PDB entry 5R1K | X-ray diffraction, 1.99 A resolution | chains A and B

Chain A:
Protein: Pre-mRNA-splicing factor 8
From: Saccharomyces cerevisiae (strain ATCC 204508 / S288c)
Notes: fragment: yPrp8 RNaseH
Reference sequence: P33334 (PRP8_YEAST); residue numbers follow UniProt; this construct covers 1836-2090
Chain sequence (258 residues; numbered 1833 to 2090; the number before each row is that of its first residue):
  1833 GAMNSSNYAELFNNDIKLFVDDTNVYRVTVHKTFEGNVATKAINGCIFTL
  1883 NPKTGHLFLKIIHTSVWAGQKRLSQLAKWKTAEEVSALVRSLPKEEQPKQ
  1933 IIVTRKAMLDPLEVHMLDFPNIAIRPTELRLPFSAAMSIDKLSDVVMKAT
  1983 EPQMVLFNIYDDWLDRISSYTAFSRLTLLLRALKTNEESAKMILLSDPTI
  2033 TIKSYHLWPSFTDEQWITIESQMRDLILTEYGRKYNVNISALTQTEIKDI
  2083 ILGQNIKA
Unresolved in the structure: 2070-2090
Sequence notes: expression tag (1833-1835)
Swiss-Prot annotation at these positions:
  - mutagenesis: Asp1853 (D1853A: Alters protein folding. Severely impaired growth. Strongly reduced growth at 35 degrees Celsius; when associated with A-1854; D1853N: Reduced growth at 30 degrees Celsius ...), Asp1854 (D1854A: Reduced growth at 30 degrees Celsius. Strongly reduced growth at 16 degrees Celsius. Strongly reduced growth at 35 degrees Celsius; when associated with A-1853 ...), Thr1855 (T1855A: Reduced growth at 30 degrees Celsius. Strongly reduced growth at 16 degrees Celsius), Thr1936 (T1936A: Reduced growth at 30 degrees Celsius. Strongly reduced growth at 16 degrees Celsius), Arg1937 (R1937K: Severely impaired growth. Reduced growth at 30 degrees Celsius. Strongly reduced growth at 16 degrees Celsius)

Chain B:
Protein: A1 cistron-splicing factor AAR2
From: Saccharomyces cerevisiae (strain ATCC 204508 / S288c)
Notes: fragment: GAMA - Aar2(1-152) - SSSSS - Aar2(171-317); engineered mutation(s): L153_D170delinsSSSSS
Reference sequence: P32357 (AAR2_YEAST); aligned to UniProt positions 1-317 over residues 1-317
Chain sequence (308 residues; row label = number of the first residue in the row; note: 13 numbers in that range are skipped by the numbering (no residue carries them; nothing is unmodelled there); numbers below 1 keep their minus sign (Gly-3 is residue -3)):
    -3 GAMAMNTVPFTSAPIEVTIGIDQYSFNVKENQPFHGIKDIPIGHVHVIHF
    47 QHADNSSMRYGYWFDCRMGNFYIQYDPKDGLYKMMEERDGAKFENIVHNF
    97 KERQMMVSYPKIDEDDTWYNLTEFVQMDKIRKIVRKDENQFSYVDSSMTT
   147 VQENEL
   166 SSSSSDPAHSLNYTVINFKSREAIRPGHEMEDFLDKSYYLNTVMLQGIFK
   216 NSSNYFGELQFAFLNAMFFGNYGSSLQWHAMIELICSSATVPKHMLDKLD
   266 EILYYQIKTLPEQYSDILLNERVWNICLYSSFQKNSLHNTEKIMENKYPE
   316 LL
Unresolved in the structure: -3 to 0, 166-169
Sequence notes: expression tag (-3 to 0); conflict Ser166 (Leu153 in P32357), Ser167 (Lys154 in P32357), Ser170 (Leu157 in P32357)
Swiss-Prot annotation at these positions:
  - region: Leu261 to Ile282 (Leucine-zipper)
  - modified residue: Ser253 (Phosphoserine), Thr274 (Phosphothreonine)
Cystine bridges: Cys251-Cys292

How chain A and chain B interact:
Residue-residue contacts (16; chain A residue first):
  Gln1907(A) - Met195(B)
  Gln1907(A) - Leu199(B)
  Leu1908(A) - Met195(B)  hydrophobic
  Trp1911(A) - Glu194(B)
  Trp1911(A) - Met195(B)  hydrophobic
  Trp1911(A) - Phe198(B)  hydrophobic
  Asp1942(A) - Lys184(B)  salt bridge
  Glu1945(A) - Lys184(B)  salt bridge
  Val1946(A) - Ile189(B)  hydrophobic
  Val1946(A) - Glu194(B)
  Val1946(A) - Phe198(B)  hydrophobic
  His1947(A) - Glu194(B)
  Leu1949(A) - Lys184(B)
  Leu1949(A) - Ser185(B)
  Leu1949(A) - Arg186(B)
  Asp1950(A) - Arg186(B)  salt bridge

Summary:
9 residues of chain A face 8 of chain B across their interface, with 3 salt bridges. Among the polar pairs are
Asp1942(A)-Lys184(B), Glu1945(A)-Lys184(B) and Asp1950(A)-Arg186(B). UniProt lists 5 mutagenesis sites on
chain A.
Here chain A is Pre-mRNA-splicing factor 8 and chain B is A1 cistron-splicing factor AAR2, both from
Saccharomyces cerevisiae (strain ATCC 204508 / S288c). Entry 5R1K (PanDDA analysis group deposition --
Auto-refined data of Aar2/RNaseH for ground state model 35, DMSO-free) was determined by X-ray diffraction
together with 5QY1, 5QY2, 5QY3, 5QY4, 5QY5, 5QY6 and 128 further entries from the same study.
